PDB entry 8C8E | X-ray diffraction, 2.20 A resolution | chains C and A

== Chain C (and A) ==
Name: Phi3T YopN
Organism: Bacillus phage phi3T
Notes: chain A of this document is another copy of the same molecule, construct and numbering; everything in this record applies to it too
UniProt: A0A1P8CWW1 (A0A1P8CWW1_BPPHT); residues 1-81 here = UniProt positions 1-81
Sequence (82 residues; row label = number of the first residue in the row; numbering starts at 0):
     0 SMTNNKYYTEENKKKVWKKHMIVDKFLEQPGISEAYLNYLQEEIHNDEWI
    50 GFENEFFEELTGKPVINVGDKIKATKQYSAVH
Disordered / not traced: 68-81
Sequence notes: expression tag (0); engineered mutation Asp23 (Leu in A0A1P8CWW1)

== Chain C / chain A interface ==
Contacting residue pairs (106):
  Ser0(C) - Ile65(A)
  Ser0(C) - Val67(A)
  Met1(C) - Trp16(A)  hydrogen bond (backbone-side chain)
  Met1(C) - Met20(A)  hydrophobic
  Met1(C) - Val64(A)  hydrophobic
  Met1(C) - Ile65(A)  hydrophobic
  Thr2(C) - Met20(A)
  Tyr6(C) - Trp16(A)
  Tyr6(C) - Ile65(A)  hydrophobic
  Tyr6(C) - Val67(A)
  Tyr7(C) - Lys12(A)
  Tyr7(C) - Lys13(A)  hydrogen bond (side chain-backbone)
  Tyr7(C) - Trp16(A)  hydrophobic
  Glu9(C) - Tyr7(A)  hydrogen bond
  Glu9(C) - Lys12(A)
  Asn11(C) - Trp16(A)
  Asn11(C) - Ile65(A)
  Asn11(C) - Asn66(A)  hydrogen bond (side chain-backbone)
  Lys12(C) - Tyr7(A)
  Lys12(C) - Trp16(A)
  Lys13(C) - Tyr7(A)  hydrogen bond (backbone-side chain)
  Val15(C) - Trp16(A)  hydrophobic
  Val15(C) - His19(A)
  Val15(C) - Ile65(A)  hydrophobic
  Trp16(C) - Ser0(A)
  Trp16(C) - Met1(A)  hydrogen bond (side chain-backbone)
  Trp16(C) - Tyr6(A)
  Trp16(C) - Tyr7(A)  hydrophobic
  Trp16(C) - Asn11(A)
  Trp16(C) - Lys12(A)
  Trp16(C) - Val15(A)  hydrophobic
  Lys17(C) - Gly50(A)  hydrogen bond (side chain-backbone)
  Lys17(C) - Phe51(A)
  Lys17(C) - Glu54(A)  salt bridge
  Lys18(C) - His19(A)
  Lys18(C) - Glu54(A)
  Lys18(C) - Glu57(A)  salt bridge
  Lys18(C) - Glu58(A)
  Lys18(C) - Pro63(A)  hydrogen bond (side chain-backbone)
  Lys18(C) - Val64(A)  hydrogen bond (side chain-backbone)
  His19(C) - Ser0(A)
  His19(C) - Val15(A)
  His19(C) - Lys18(A)
  His19(C) - His19(A)  hydrogen bond
  Met20(C) - Ser0(A)
  Met20(C) - Met1(A)
  Met20(C) - Thr2(A)
  Met20(C) - Trp48(A)
  Met20(C) - Phe51(A)  hydrophobic
  Ile21(C) - Tyr38(A)  hydrogen bond (backbone-side chain)
  Ile21(C) - Leu39(A)  hydrophobic
  Ile21(C) - Trp48(A)  hydrophobic
  Ile21(C) - Glu54(A)
  Ile21(C) - Phe55(A)  hydrophobic
  Val22(C) - Val22(A)  hydrophobic
  Val22(C) - Leu26(A)  hydrophobic
  Val22(C) - Tyr35(A)
  Lys24(C) - Tyr38(A)
  Lys24(C) - Glu42(A)  salt bridge
  Lys24(C) - Asn45(A)
  Lys24(C) - Trp48(A)
  Phe25(C) - Leu26(A)  hydrophobic
  Phe25(C) - Ala34(A)
  Phe25(C) - Tyr35(A)
  Phe25(C) - Tyr38(A)  hydrophobic
  Leu26(C) - Val22(A)  hydrophobic
  Leu26(C) - Phe25(A)  hydrophobic
  Gln28(C) - Tyr38(A)
  Ala34(C) - Phe25(A)
  Tyr35(C) - Ile21(A)
  Tyr35(C) - Val22(A)  hydrophobic
  Tyr35(C) - Phe25(A)  hydrophobic
  Tyr38(C) - Ile21(A)  hydrogen bond (side chain-backbone)
  Tyr38(C) - Lys24(A)
  Tyr38(C) - Phe25(A)
  Leu39(C) - Ile21(A)  hydrophobic
  Glu42(C) - Lys24(A)  salt bridge
  Asn45(C) - Lys24(A)
  Glu47(C) - Lys24(A)  salt bridge
  Trp48(C) - Met20(A)
  Trp48(C) - Ile21(A)  hydrophobic
  Gly50(C) - Lys17(A)  hydrogen bond (backbone-side chain)
  Phe51(C) - Lys17(A)
  Phe51(C) - Met20(A)  hydrophobic
  Phe51(C) - Ile21(A)  hydrophobic
  Glu54(C) - Lys17(A)  salt bridge
  Glu54(C) - Lys18(A)
  Glu54(C) - Ile21(A)
  Phe55(C) - Ile21(A)  hydrophobic
  Glu57(C) - Lys14(A)  salt bridge
  Glu57(C) - Lys18(A)  salt bridge
  Glu58(C) - Lys18(A)  salt bridge
  Pro63(C) - Lys18(A)  hydrogen bond (backbone-side chain)
  Val64(C) - Ser0(A)
  Val64(C) - Lys14(A)
  Val64(C) - Val15(A)  hydrophobic
  Val64(C) - Lys18(A)  hydrogen bond (backbone-side chain)
  Ile65(C) - Ser0(A)
  Ile65(C) - Met1(A)  hydrophobic
  Ile65(C) - Asn11(A)
  Ile65(C) - Lys14(A)
  Ile65(C) - Val15(A)  hydrophobic
  Asn66(C) - Glu10(A)
  Asn66(C) - Asn11(A)  hydrogen bond
  Asn66(C) - Lys14(A)
  Val67(C) - Tyr6(A)  hydrophobic
Interface residues without a listed pair, chain C (44 interface residues in all): Lys14, Asp23, Ile31, Lys62
Interface residues without a listed pair, chain A (43 interface residues in all): Glu9, Gln28, Ile31, Glu47

== Summary ==
The interface between chain C and chain A involves 44 residues on one side and 43 on the other, with 16
hydrogen bonds and 9 salt bridges. Among the polar pairs are Lys17(C)-Glu54(A), Lys18(C)-Glu57(A) and
Lys24(C)-Glu42(A).
Both chains are Phi3T YopN (Bacillus phage phi3T). Entry 8C8E (Crystal structure of phi3T_93 L23D mutant) was
determined by X-ray diffraction together with 8ANU and 8ANV from the same study.
